1Q86 - chains A and M of the 32 polymer chains in the assembly; structure by X-ray diffraction, 3.00 A resolution.

== Chain A ==
Molecule: 23S ribosomal RNA
From: Haloarcula marismortui
Sequence (2922 nucleotides; row label = number of the first residue in the row):
     2 UUGGCUACUAUGCCAGCUGGUGGAUUGCUCGGCUCAGGCGCUGAUGAAGG
    52 ACGUGCCAAGCUGCGAUAAGCCAUGGGGAGCCGCACGGAGGCGAAGAACC
   102 AUGGAUUUCCGAAUGAGAAUCUCUCUAACAAUUGCUUCGCGCAAUGAGGA
   152 ACCCCGAGAACUGAAACAUCUCAGUAUCGGGAGGAACAGAAAACGCAAUG
   202 UGAUGUCGUUAGUAACCGCGAGUGAACGCGAUACAGCCCAAACCGAAGCC
   252 CUCACGGGCAAUGUGGUGUCAGGGCUACCUCUCAUCAGCCGACCGUCUCG
   302 ACGAAGUCUCUUGGAACAGAGCGUGAUACAGGGUGACAACCCCGUACUCG
   352 AGACCAGUACGACGUGCGGUAGUGCCAGAGUAGCGGGGGUUGGAUAUCCC
   402 UCGCGAAUAACGCAGGCAUCGACUGCGAAGGCUAAACACAACCUGAGACC
   452 GAUAGUGAACAAGUAGUGUGAACGAACGCUGCAAAGUACCCUCAGAAGGG
   502 AGGCGAAAUAGAGCAUGAAAUCAGUUGGCGAUCGAGCGACAGGGCAUACA
   552 AGGUCCCUCGACGAAUGACCGACGCGCGAGCGUCCAGUAAGACUCACGGG
   602 AAGCCGAUGUUCUGUCGUACGUUUUGAAAAACGAGCCAGGGAGUGUGUCU
   652 GCAUGGCAAGUCUAACCGGAGUAUCCGGGGAGGCACAGGGAAACCGACAU
   702 GGCCGCAGGGCUUUGCCCGAGGGCCGCCGUCUUCAAGGGCGGGGAGCCAU
   752 GUGGACACGACCCGAAUCCGGACGAUCUACGCAUGGACAAGAUGAAGCGU
   802 GCCGAAAGGCACGUGGAAGUCUGUUAGAGUUGGUGUCCUACAAUACCCUC
   852 UCGUGAUCUAUGUGUAGGGGUGAAAGGCCCAUCGAGUCCGGCAACAGCUG
   902 GUUCCAAUCGAAACAUGUCGAAGCAUGACCUCCGCCGAGGUAGUCUGUGA
   952 GGUAGAGCGACCGAUUGGUGUGUCCGCCUCCGAGAGGAGUCGGCACACCU
  1002 GUCAAACUCCAAACUUACAGACGCCGUUUGACGCGGGGAUUCCGGUGCGC
  1052 GGGGUAAGCCUGUGUACCAGGAGGGGAACAACCCAGAGAUAGGUUAAGGU
  1102 CCCCAAGUGUGGAUUAAGUGUAAUCCUCUGAAGGUGGUCUCGAGCCCUAG
  1152 ACAGCCGGGAGGUGAGCUUAGAAGCAGCUACCCUCUAAGAAAAGCGUAAC
  1202 AGCUUACCGGCCGAGGUUUGAGGCGCCCAAAAUGAUCGGGACUCAAAUCC
  1252 ACCACCGAGACCUGUCCGUACCACUCAUACUGGUAAUCGAGUAGAUUGGC
  1302 GCUCUAAUUGGAUGGAAGUAGGGGUGAAAACUCCUAUGGACCGAUUAGUG
  1352 ACGAAAAUCCUGGCCAUAGUAGCAGCGAUAGUCGGGUGAGAACCCCGACG
  1402 GCCUAAUGGAUAAGGGUUCCUCAGCACUGCUGAUCAGCUGAGGGUUAGCC
  1452 GGUCCUAAGUCAUACCGCAACUCGACUAUGACGAAAUGGGAAACGGGUUA
  1502 AUAUUCCCGUGCCACUAUGCAGUGAAAGUUGACGCCCUGGGGUCGAUCAC
  1552 GCUGGGCAUUCGCCCAGUCGAACCGUCCAACUCCGUGGAAGCCGUAAUGG
  1602 CAGGAAGCGGACGAACGGCGGCAUAGGGAAACGUGAUUCAACCUGGGGCC
  1652 CAUGAAAAGACGAGCAUAGUGUCCGUACCGAGAACCGACACAGGUGUCCA
  1702 UGGCGGCGAAAGCCAAGGCCUGUCGGGAGCAACCAACGUUAGGGAAUUCG
  1752 GCAAGUUAGUCCCGUACCUUCGGAAGAAGGGAUGCCUGCUCCGGAACGGA
  1802 GCAGGUCGCAGUGACUCGGAAGCUCGGACUGUCUAGUAACAACAUAGGUG
  1852 ACCGCAAAUCCGCAAGGACUCGUACGGUCACUGAAUCCUGCCCAGUGCAG
  1902 GUAUCUGAACACCUCGUACAAGAGGACGAAGGACCUGUCAACGGCGGGGG
  1952 UAACUAUGACCCUCUUAAGGUAGCGUAGUACCUUGCCGCAUCAGUAGCGG
  2002 CUUGCAUGAAUGGAUUAACCAGAGCUUCACUGUCCCAACGUUGGGCCCGG
  2052 UGAACUGUACAUUCCAGUGCGGAGUCUGGAGACACCCAGGGGGAAGCGAA
  2102 GACCCUAUGGAGCUUUACUGCAGGCUGUCGCUGAGACGUGGUCGCCGAUG
  2152 UGCAGCAUAGGUAGGAGACACUACACAGGUACCCGCGCUAGCGGGCCACC
  2202 GAGUCAACAGUGAAAUACUACCCGUCGGUGACUGCGACUCUCACUCCGGG
  2252 AGGAGGACACCGAUAGCCGGGCAGUUUGACUGGGGCGGUACGCGCUCGAA
  2302 AAGAUAUCGAGCGCGCCCUAUGGCUAUCUCAGCCGGGACAGAGACCCGGC
  2352 GAAGAGUGCAAGAGCAAAAGAUAGCUUGACAGUGUUCUUCCCAACGAGGA
  2402 ACGCUGACGCGAAAGCGUGGUCUAGCGAACCAAUUAGCCUGCUUGAUGCG
  2452 GGCAAUUGAUGACAGAAAAGCUACCCUAGGGAUAACAGAGUCGUCACUCG
  2502 CAAGAGCACAUAUCGACCGAGUGGCUUGCUACCUCGAUGUCGGUUCCCUC
  2552 CAUCCUGCCCGUGCAGAAGCGGGCAAGGGUGAGGUUGUUCGCCUAUUAAA
  2602 GGAGGUCGUGAGCUGGGUUUAGACCGUCGUGAGACAGGUCGGCUGCUAUC
  2652 UACUGGGUGUGUAAUGGUGUCUGACAAGAACGACCGUAUAGUACGAGAGG
  2702 AACUACGGUUGGUGGCCACUGGUGUACCGGUUGUUCGAGAGAGCACGUGC
  2752 CGGGUAGCCACGCCACACGGGGUAAGAGCUGAACGCAUCUAAGCUCGAAA
  2802 CCCACUUGGAAAAGAGACACCGCCGAGGUCCCGCGUACAAGACGCGGUCG
  2852 AUAGACUCGGGGUGUGCGCGUCGAGGUAACGAGACGUUAAGCCCACGAGC
  2902 ACUAACAGACCAAAGCCAUCAU
Disordered / not traced: 2-9, 126-127, 715, 971-998, 1560, 1952-1963, 2137-2236, 2339-2343, 2665-2666, 2915-2923
Bound ions: Mg2+ site 1 near G28 (its only coordinating residue here); Na+ site 1: C40, G41, C443; Na+ site 2: G56, G61; Na+ site 3: G66, U107, U108; Mg2+ site 2 near U115 (its only coordinating residue here); Na+ site 4: C141, G142; Na+ site 5 near U146 (its only coordinating residue here); Mg2+ site 3: C162, U2276; K+ site 1: C162, U163, U172; Mg2+ site 4: A165, A167, C168; Na+ site 6: A165, A166, A167; Mg2+ site 5: A166, G219; 67 more Na+ sites not listed; 98 more Mg2+ sites not listed; 1 more K+ sites not listed
Ligand contacts:
  - phenylalaninal (PHA), molecule 1: G2102, C2104, A2486, U2620
  - phenylalaninal (PHA), molecule 2: A2486, C2487, U2541, U2620
Reported in the primary citation:
  - binding site for CCA-phenylalanine-cariotic-acid-biotin: G2284, G2285
  - catalytic residues: A2486 (proposed by the authors, not directly observed)

== Chain M ==
Molecule: 50S ribosomal protein L15P
From: Haloarcula marismortui
UniProt: P12737 (RL15_HALMA); residue numbers follow UniProt; this construct covers 1-164
Chain sequence (164 residues; numbered 1 to 164; the number before each row is that of its first residue):
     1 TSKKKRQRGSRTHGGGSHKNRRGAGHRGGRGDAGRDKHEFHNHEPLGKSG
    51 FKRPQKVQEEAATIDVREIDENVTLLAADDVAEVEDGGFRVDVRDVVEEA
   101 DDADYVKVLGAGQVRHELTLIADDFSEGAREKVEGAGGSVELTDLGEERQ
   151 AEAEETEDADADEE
Disordered / not traced: 84-88, 151-164
Bound ions: Na+ site 1: Gly14 (shared with A1040(A), A1296(A) of chain A); Na+ site 2: His18 (shared with G902(A), U903(A) of chain A); Na+ site 3: Gly31, Ala33, Glu39; Na+ site 4: Asp36 (shared with A2465(A), G2466(A) of chain A)

== Interface between chain A and chain M ==
Contacting residue pairs (174):
  G164(A) - Arg30(M)  phosphate contact
  A165(A) - Gly29(M)  phosphate contact
  A165(A) - Arg30(M)  hydrogen bond to the phosphate
  A165(A) - Ala33(M)  phosphate contact
  A166(A) - Ala24(M)  base contact
  A166(A) - Gly25(M)  base contact
  A166(A) - Gly28(M)  base contact
  A166(A) - Gly29(M)  hydrogen bond to the base
  A166(A) - Ala33(M)  phosphate contact
  A166(A) - Gly34(M)  hydrogen bond to the phosphate
  A166(A) - His38(M)  base contact
  G196(A) - Lys56(M)  hydrogen bond to the sugar
  C197(A) - Lys56(M)  phosphate contact
  A215(A) - Lys52(M)  salt bridge to the phosphate
  A215(A) - Gln55(M)  sugar contact
  A216(A) - Lys52(M)  salt bridge to the phosphate
  C220(A) - Lys48(M)  sugar contact
  G221(A) - Arg35(M)  phosphate contact
  G221(A) - Leu46(M)  phosphate contact
  G221(A) - Gly47(M)  hydrogen bond to the phosphate
  A222(A) - Asp32(M)  phosphate contact
  A222(A) - Arg35(M)  salt bridge to the phosphate
  G223(A) - Gly31(M)  phosphate contact
  G223(A) - Asp32(M)  hydrogen bond to the phosphate
  G416(A) - Lys56(M)  phosphate contact
  G417(A) - Lys56(M)  salt bridge to the phosphate
  U623(A) - Arg11(M)  hydrogen bond to the phosphate
  U624(A) - Arg11(M)  salt bridge to the phosphate
  U624(A) - His18(M)  salt bridge to the phosphate
  U624(A) - Lys19(M)  hydrogen bond to the phosphate
  U625(A) - Lys19(M)  salt bridge to the phosphate
  G644(A) - Lys4(M)  sugar contact
  G644(A) - Arg8(M)  salt bridge to the phosphate
  G644(A) - Thr12(M)  base contact
  G644(A) - His13(M)  hydrogen bond to the base
  G644(A) - Arg21(M)  hydrogen bond to the base
  U645(A) - Lys4(M)  phosphate contact
  C687(A) - Glu99(M)  base contact
  A688(A) - Asp65(M)  hydrogen bond to the base
  A688(A) - Arg67(M)  salt bridge to the phosphate
  A688(A) - Leu109(M)  base contact
  A688(A) - Ala111(M)  base contact
  A692(A) - Gly50(M)  sugar contact
  A692(A) - Phe51(M)  hydrogen bond to the sugar
  A693(A) - Phe51(M)  sugar contact
  A693(A) - Arg53(M)  phosphate contact
  A694(A) - Arg53(M)  salt bridge to the phosphate
  G697(A) - Thr63(M)  base contact
  G697(A) - Lys107(M)  salt bridge to the phosphate
  G697(A) - Leu109(M)  base contact
  G697(A) - Ser126(M)  phosphate contact
  G697(A) - Glu127(M)  hydrogen bond to the phosphate
  A698(A) - Leu109(M)  phosphate contact
  A698(A) - Gly110(M)  hydrogen bond to the phosphate
  A698(A) - Ala111(M)  sugar contact
  A698(A) - Ser126(M)  hydrogen bond to the phosphate
  A698(A) - Gly128(M)  phosphate contact
  C699(A) - Gly110(M)  phosphate contact
  C699(A) - Ala111(M)  phosphate contact
  C699(A) - Gly112(M)  hydrogen bond to the phosphate
  C699(A) - Lys132(M)  salt bridge to the phosphate
  A700(A) - Asp70(M)  hydrogen bond to the base
  A700(A) - Glu71(M)  base contact
  A700(A) - Gly112(M)  phosphate contact
  A700(A) - Gln113(M)  hydrogen bond to the base
  A700(A) - Val114(M)  base contact
  A700(A) - Arg115(M)  base contact
  U701(A) - Gln113(M)  hydrogen bond to the phosphate
  U701(A) - Arg115(M)  salt bridge to the phosphate
  G745(A) - Arg67(M)  base contact
  G745(A) - Glu71(M)  hydrogen bond to the base
  G754(A) - Lys3(M)  phosphate contact
  G754(A) - Lys4(M)  salt bridge to the phosphate
  G755(A) - Lys3(M)  salt bridge to the phosphate
  C757(A) - Arg27(M)  phosphate contact
  C757(A) - Gly31(M)  hydrogen bond to the phosphate
  A758(A) - Arg27(M)  salt bridge to the phosphate
  A758(A) - Arg30(M)  phosphate contact
  A758(A) - Gly31(M)  hydrogen bond to the phosphate
  C759(A) - Arg30(M)  salt bridge to the phosphate
  A761(A) - Arg30(M)  salt bridge to the phosphate
  C762(A) - Arg21(M)  hydrogen bond to the base
  C896(A) - Arg30(M)  hydrogen bond to the phosphate
  A897(A) - Gly23(M)  phosphate contact
  A897(A) - Ala24(M)  hydrogen bond to the phosphate
  A897(A) - Arg30(M)  salt bridge to the phosphate
  G898(A) - Arg22(M)  phosphate contact
  G898(A) - Gly23(M)  hydrogen bond to the phosphate
  G898(A) - Ala24(M)  phosphate contact
  G898(A) - Gly25(M)  hydrogen bond to the phosphate
  G898(A) - His26(M)  phosphate contact
  C899(A) - Lys19(M)  phosphate contact
  C899(A) - Arg22(M)  salt bridge to the phosphate
  U900(A) - Lys19(M)  salt bridge to the phosphate
  U900(A) - Arg22(M)  salt bridge to the phosphate
  G901(A) - His18(M)  salt bridge to the phosphate
  G901(A) - Lys19(M)  phosphate contact
  G902(A) - Arg11(M)  salt bridge to the phosphate
  G902(A) - His18(M)  salt bridge to the phosphate
  U903(A) - Arg11(M)  salt bridge to the phosphate
  U903(A) - Thr12(M)  base contact
  U903(A) - His18(M)  base contact
  U904(A) - Gln7(M)  phosphate contact
  U904(A) - Arg8(M)  hydrogen bond to the base
  U904(A) - Gly9(M)  hydrogen bond to the phosphate
  U904(A) - Ser10(M)  hydrogen bond to the phosphate
  U904(A) - Arg11(M)  hydrogen bond to the phosphate
  C905(A) - Lys5(M)  hydrogen bond to the base
  C905(A) - Arg6(M)  base contact
  C905(A) - Arg8(M)  base contact
  C906(A) - Arg6(M)  base contact
  A907(A) - Arg6(M)  base contact
  G918(A) - His38(M)  hydrogen bond to the base
  G918(A) - Phe40(M)  sugar contact
  U919(A) - Lys37(M)  hydrogen bond to the phosphate
  U919(A) - His38(M)  sugar contact
  C920(A) - Lys37(M)  salt bridge to the phosphate
  G924(A) - Gly25(M)  hydrogen bond to the sugar
  G924(A) - His38(M)  base contact
  C925(A) - Gly25(M)  phosphate contact
  C925(A) - His26(M)  salt bridge to the phosphate
  C925(A) - Gly28(M)  sugar contact
  C925(A) - His38(M)  base contact
  C925(A) - Glu39(M)  hydrogen bond to the sugar
  A926(A) - His38(M)  sugar contact
  A926(A) - Glu39(M)  sugar contact
  A926(A) - His41(M)  hydrogen bond to the base
  U927(A) - His41(M)  hydrogen bond to the sugar
  G1039(A) - Lys3(M)  sugar contact
  U1041(A) - Gly14(M)  sugar contact
  U1041(A) - Gly15(M)  sugar contact
  U1041(A) - Gly16(M)  phosphate contact
  U1042(A) - Gly16(M)  phosphate contact
  U1042(A) - Ser17(M)  hydrogen bond to the phosphate
  U1042(A) - Asn20(M)  hydrogen bond to the phosphate
  A1294(A) - Gly16(M)  phosphate contact
  G1295(A) - Thr12(M)  hydrogen bond to the phosphate
  G1295(A) - Gly14(M)  hydrogen bond to the phosphate
  G1295(A) - Gly15(M)  hydrogen bond to the phosphate
  G1295(A) - Gly16(M)  hydrogen bond to the phosphate
  A1296(A) - Lys3(M)  salt bridge to the phosphate
  U1297(A) - Lys3(M)  salt bridge to the phosphate
  U1298(A) - Arg6(M)  hydrogen bond to the base
  G1299(A) - Arg6(M)  hydrogen bond to the base
  G1300(A) - Thr1(M)  hydrogen bond to the base
  C1301(A) - Lys5(M)  base contact
  G1302(A) - Lys5(M)  hydrogen bond to the base
  C1353(A) - Lys5(M)  hydrogen bond to the base
  G1354(A) - Lys5(M)  hydrogen bond to the base
  G1354(A) - Arg8(M)  salt bridge to the phosphate
  C2396(A) - Phe40(M)  sugar contact
  A2430(A) - Leu46(M)  sugar contact
  A2430(A) - Gly47(M)  hydrogen bond to the sugar
  C2431(A) - Gly47(M)  phosphate contact
  C2431(A) - Lys48(M)  hydrogen bond to the phosphate
  C2432(A) - Lys48(M)  salt bridge to the phosphate
  U2441(A) - Phe51(M)  sugar contact
  U2441(A) - Arg53(M)  hydrogen bond to the phosphate
  G2442(A) - Arg53(M)  salt bridge to the phosphate
  G2442(A) - Pro54(M)  sugar contact
  G2442(A) - Val57(M)  phosphate contact
  C2443(A) - Pro54(M)  base contact
  C2443(A) - Lys56(M)  hydrogen bond to the phosphate
  C2443(A) - Val57(M)  sugar contact
  U2444(A) - Lys56(M)  salt bridge to the phosphate
  G2452(A) - Phe51(M)  base contact
  G2453(A) - Gly50(M)  hydrogen bond to the phosphate
  G2453(A) - Phe51(M)  sugar contact
  C2454(A) - Ser49(M)  phosphate contact
  C2454(A) - Gly50(M)  hydrogen bond to the phosphate
  A2465(A) - Phe40(M)  base contact
  G2466(A) - Asp36(M)  phosphate contact
  G2466(A) - Lys37(M)  salt bridge to the phosphate
  A2467(A) - Lys37(M)  salt bridge to the phosphate
Interface residues without a listed pair, chain A (91 interface residues in all): U214, A226, C696, U753, C763, A1040, C2440, A2483
Interface residues without a listed pair, chain M (73 interface residues in all): Ser2, Asn42, Phe125

== Overview ==
91 residues of chain A and 73 residues of chain M are in contact, with 56 hydrogen bonds and 36 salt bridges.
Polar pairs include A166(A)-Gly29(M), G644(A)-His13(M) and G644(A)-Arg21(M). Bound to chain A: phenylalaninal.
From the paper: the catalytic residue A2486(A); a binding site for CCA-phenylalanine-cariotic-acid-biotin at
G2284(A) and G2285(A).
Here chain A is 23S ribosomal RNA and chain M is 50S ribosomal protein L15P, both from Haloarcula marismortui.
Entry 1Q86 (Crystal structure of CCA-Phe-cap-biotin bound simultaneously at half occupancy to both the A-site
and P-site of ...) was determined by X-ray diffraction together with 1Q7Y, 1Q81, 1Q82 and 1M90 from the same
study.
